Entry 2O01 (X-ray diffraction, 3.40 A resolution); this record covers chains C and D of the 17 polymer chains in the assembly.

# Chain C
Protein: Photosystem I iron-sulfur center
From: Pisum sativum
UniProt: P10793 (PSAC_PEA); residues 2-81 here correspond to UniProt positions 1-80 (UniProt number = residue number - 1)
Sequence (80 residues; row label = number of the first residue in the row):
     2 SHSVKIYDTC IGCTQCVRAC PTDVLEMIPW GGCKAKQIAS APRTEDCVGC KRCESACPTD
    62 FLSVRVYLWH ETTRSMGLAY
Ion coordination: 4Fe-4S cluster Fe site 1 near I12 (its only coordinating residue here); 4Fe-4S cluster Fe site 2: C48, V49, C51, C54
Ligand contacts:
  - 4Fe-4S cluster (SF4), molecule 1: Y8, D9, T10, C11, I12, G13, C14, C17, V18, A40, C54, A57, C58, P59, T60
  - 4Fe-4S cluster (SF4), molecule 2: C21, P22, T23, D24, V25, C48, V49, G50, C51, K52, R53, C54

# Chain D
Protein: Photosystem I reaction center subunit II, chloroplast
From: Spinacia oleracea
UniProt: P12353 (PSAD_SPIOL); residues 19-156 here correspond to UniProt positions 75-212 (UniProt number = residue number + 56)
Sequence (138 residues; row label = number of the first residue in the row):
    19 ELDPNTPSPI FAGSTGGLLR KAQVEEFYVI TWESPKEQIF EMPTGGAAIM REGPNLLKLA
    79 RKEQCLALGT RLRSKYKIKY QFYRVFPSGE VQYLHPKDGV YPEKVNPGRQ GVGLNMRSIG
   139 KNVSPIEVKF TGKQPYDL
Swiss-Prot annotation at these positions:
  - region: R89 to K97 (Ferredoxin and ferredoxin-oxidoreductase binding)

# Chain C / chain D interface
Residue-residue contacts (37; chain C residue first):
  Y8(C) - L132(D)
  Y8(C) - R135(D)
  Y8(C) - I137(D)  hydrophobic
  D9(C) - L132(D)
  R19(C) - E121(D)  salt bridge
  C21(C) - L84(D)
  P22(C) - L84(D)
  D24(C) - K80(D)  salt bridge
  D24(C) - L112(D)
  L26(C) - P120(D)  hydrophobic
  E27(C) - P120(D)
  E27(C) - R127(D)
  E27(C) - Q128(D)
  M28(C) - V123(D)  hydrogen bond (backbone-backbone)
  M28(C) - R127(D)  hydrogen bond (backbone-side chain)
  I29(C) - V123(D)
  I29(C) - R127(D)
  I29(C) - Q128(D)
  A40(C) - L132(D)
  S41(C) - L132(D)
  P43(C) - Q128(D)
  R44(C) - L112(D)
  R44(C) - K115(D)
  D61(C) - I137(D)
  F62(C) - I137(D)  hydrophobic
  F62(C) - G138(D)
  F62(C) - N140(D)
  R75(C) - Y46(D)
  R75(C) - Q110(D)  hydrogen bond
  G78(C) - E81(D)
  A80(C) - E43(D)
  A80(C) - R79(D)
  Y81(C) - L36(D)
  Y81(C) - L37(D)  hydrogen bond (side chain-backbone)
  Y81(C) - K39(D)
  Y81(C) - A40(D)  hydrophobic
  Y81(C) - A78(D)
Interface residues without a listed pair, chain C (27 interface residues in all): I7, T23, I39, A42, D47, L63, T74
Interface residues without a listed pair, chain D (32 interface residues in all): R38, F100, Y111, N124, G129, V130, G131, N133

# In short
27 residues of chain C and 32 residues of chain D are in contact, with 4 hydrogen bonds and 2 salt bridges.
Polar contacts include R19(C)-E121(D), D24(C)-K80(D) and M28(C)-R127(D). Bound to chain C: 4Fe-4S cluster.
Here chain C is Photosystem I iron-sulfur center (Pisum sativum) and chain D is Photosystem I reaction center
subunit II, chloroplast (Spinacia oleracea). Entry 2O01 (The Structure of a plant photosystem I supercomplex
at 3.4 Angstrom resolution) was determined by X-ray diffraction.
